PDB entry 2NRT | X-ray diffraction, 1.50 A resolution | chain A

# Chain A
Molecule: UvrABC system protein C
Source organism: Thermotoga maritima
Notes: fragment: RNAse H endonuclease and helix hairpin helix domains (residues 339-557)
Reference sequence: Q9WYA3 (UVRC_THEMA); numbering as in UniProt (aligned over 339-557)
Sequence (220 residues; row label = number of the first residue in the row):
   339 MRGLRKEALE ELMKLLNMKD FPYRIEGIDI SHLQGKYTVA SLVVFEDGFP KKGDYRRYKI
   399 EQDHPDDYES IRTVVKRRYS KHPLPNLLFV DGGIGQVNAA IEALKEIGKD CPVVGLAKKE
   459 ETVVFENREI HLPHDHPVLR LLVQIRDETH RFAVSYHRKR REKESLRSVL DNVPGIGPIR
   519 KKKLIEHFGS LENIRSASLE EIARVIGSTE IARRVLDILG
Unresolved in the structure: 339-340, 558
Construct notes: cloning artifact (558)
Reported in the primary citation:
  - catalytic residues: Asp367, Asp429, His488
  - mutagenesis - D367A, D429A: decreased catalytic activity on DNA incised
  - mutagenesis - R394A, R394E, H488A, H488D: decreased catalytic activity on 5' incision
  - mutagenesis - R484A: unchanged catalytic activity (UvrC's activity)
  - catalytic residues: Asp405, Lys456 (proposed by the authors, not directly observed)
  - mutagenesis - D405A: decreased catalytic activity on 5' incised DNA
  - mutagenesis - D405N: abolished catalytic activity on 5' incised DNA
  - mutagenesis - D405E: decreased catalytic activity on 5' side
  - mutagenesis - R394E/R395E, H495E/R496E: decreased catalytic activity on 3' incision
  - conformationally variable residues (domain motion): His495 to Arg496
  - mutagenesis - H495S/R496S: decreased catalytic activity on DNA
  - mutagenesis - H488E, H495E/R496E: abolished catalytic activity on 5' incision
  - mutagenesis - K456A, K456E, K456E/K457E: decreased catalytic activity
  - mutagenesis - R394A: unchanged binding to DNA
  - mutagenesis - R394E, R394E/R395E: decreased binding to DNA

# Overview
From the paper: catalytic residues Asp367, Asp429 and His488 among others; R394A, R394E and H488A, among
others, reduce catalytic activity on 5' incision; 17 substitutions were tested in all.
Chain A is UvrABC system protein C (Thermotoga maritima); the structure, Crystal structure of the C-terminal
half of UvrC, was determined by X-ray diffraction (same publication as 2NRR, 2NRV, 2NRW, 2NRX and 2NRZ).
